PDB entry 6MMX | electron microscopy, 6.99 A resolution (low resolution: residue-level contacts below are approximate; hydrogen-bond / salt-bridge calls are withheld) | chains B and C of the 4 polymer chains in the assembly

[Chain B]
Protein: Glutamate receptor ionotropic, NMDA 2A
Organism: Rattus norvegicus
UniProt: Q00959 (NMDE1_RAT); numbering as in UniProt (aligned over 1-837)
Amino-acid sequence (837 residues; each row starts with the number of its first residue):
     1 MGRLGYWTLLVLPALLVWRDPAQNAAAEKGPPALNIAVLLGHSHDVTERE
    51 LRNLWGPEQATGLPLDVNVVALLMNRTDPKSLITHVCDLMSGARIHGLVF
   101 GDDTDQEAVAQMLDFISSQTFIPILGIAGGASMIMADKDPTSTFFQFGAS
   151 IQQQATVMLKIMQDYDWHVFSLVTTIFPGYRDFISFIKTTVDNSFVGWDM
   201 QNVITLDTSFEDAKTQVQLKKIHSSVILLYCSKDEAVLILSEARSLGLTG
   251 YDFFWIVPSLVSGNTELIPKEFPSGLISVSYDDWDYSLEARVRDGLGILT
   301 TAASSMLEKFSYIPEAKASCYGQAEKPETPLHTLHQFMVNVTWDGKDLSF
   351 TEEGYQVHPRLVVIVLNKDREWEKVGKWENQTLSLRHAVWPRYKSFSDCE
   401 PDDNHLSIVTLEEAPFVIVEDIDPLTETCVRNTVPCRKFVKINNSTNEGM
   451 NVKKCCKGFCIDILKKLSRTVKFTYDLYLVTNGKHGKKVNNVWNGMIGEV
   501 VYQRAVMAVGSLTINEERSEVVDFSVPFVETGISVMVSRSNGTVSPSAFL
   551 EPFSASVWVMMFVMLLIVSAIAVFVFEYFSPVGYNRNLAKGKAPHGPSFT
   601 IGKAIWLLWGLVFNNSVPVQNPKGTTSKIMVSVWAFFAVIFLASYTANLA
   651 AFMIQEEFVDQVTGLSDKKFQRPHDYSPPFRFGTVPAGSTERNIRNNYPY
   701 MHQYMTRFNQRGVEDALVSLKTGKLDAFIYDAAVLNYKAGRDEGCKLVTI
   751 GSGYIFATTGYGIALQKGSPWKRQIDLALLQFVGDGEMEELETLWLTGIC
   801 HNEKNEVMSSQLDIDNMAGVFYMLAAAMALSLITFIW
Unresolved in the structure: 1-33, 324-329, 541-543, 580-597, 803-808
Disulfides: C87-C320, C429-C455
Covalently attached groups: N-acetylglucosamine (NAG) linked to N75, N340, N380, N443, N444
Differences from the reference sequence: engineered mutation A128 (His in Q00959), A687 (Asn in Q00959); conflict T758 (Ser in Q00959)

[Chain C]
Protein: Glutamate receptor ionotropic, NMDA 1
Organism: Rattus norvegicus
UniProt: P35439 (NMDZ1_RAT), isoform P35439-5; numbering as in UniProt (aligned over 1-838)
Amino-acid sequence (838 residues; numbered 1 to 838; the number before each row is that of its first residue):
     1 MSTMHLLTFALLFSCSFARAACDPKIVNIGAVLSTRKHEQMFREAVNQAN
    51 KRHGSWKIQLNATSVTHKPNAIQMALSVCEDLISSQVYAILVSHPPTPND
   101 HFTPTPVSYTAGFYRIPVLGLTTRMSIYSDKSIHLSFLRTVPPYSHQSSV
   151 WFEMMRVYNWNHIILLVSDDHEGRAAQKRLETLLEERESKAEKVLQFDPG
   201 TKNVTALLMEARELEARVIILSASEDDAATVYRAAAMLNMTGSGYVWLVG
   251 EREISGNALRYAPDGIIGLQLINGKNESAHISDAVGVVAQAVHELLEKEN
   301 ITDPPRGCVGNTNIWKTGPLFKRVLMSSKYADGVTGRVEFNEDGDRKFAN
   351 YSIMNLQNRKLVQVGIYNGTHVIPNDRKIIWPGGETEKPRGYQMSTRLKI
   401 VTIHQEPFVYVKPTMSDGTCKEEFTVNGDPVKKVICTGPNDTSPGSPRHT
   451 VPQCCYGFCIDLLIKLARTMNFTYEVHLVADGKFGTQERVNNSNKKEWNG
   501 MMGELLSGQADMIVAPLTINNERAQYIEFSKPFKYQGLTILVKKEIPRST
   551 LDSFMQPFQSTLWLLVGLSVHVVAVMLYLLDRFSPFGRFKVNSEEEEEDA
   601 LTLSSAMWFSWGVLLNSGIGEGAPRSFSARILGMVWAGFAMIIVASYTAN
   651 LAAFLVLDRPEERITGINDPRLRNPSDKFIYATVKQSSVDIYFRRQVELS
   701 TMYRHMEKHNYESAAEAIQAVRDNKLHAFIWDSAVLEFEASQKCDLVTTG
   751 ELFFRSGFGIGMRKDSPWKQNVSLSILKSHENGFMEDLDKTWVRYQECDS
   801 RSNAPATLTFENMAGVFMLVAGGIVAGIFLIFIEIAYK
Unresolved in the structure: 1-24, 549-550, 586-600, 618-622, 798-806
Disulfides: C420-C454, C436-C455
Covalently attached groups: N-acetylglucosamine (NAG) linked to N61, N203, N239, N276, N300, N350, N368, N440, N471, N491, N771
Swiss-Prot annotation at these positions:
  - region: L603 to P624 (Pore-forming)
  - binding site (glycine): P516, T518, R523, S688, D732
  - glycosylation (N-linked (GlcNAc...) asparagine): N61, N203, N239, N276, N300, N350, N368, N440, N471, N491, N674, N771

[Chain B / chain C interface]
Residue-residue contacts - 70 pairs, chain B then chain C:
  N515(B) with L777(C)
  E516(B) with L777(C)
  S519(B) with L774(C); L777(C)
  P527(B) with P532(C)
  E530(B) with Y535(C); Q536(C); R755(C); S756(C)
  E551(B) with T807(C); L808(C)
  P552(B) with T807(C); L808(C); T809(C)
  F553(B) with F810(C)
  S554(B) with F810(C)
  S556(B) with F810(C)
  M560(B) with F817(C)
  I571(B) with I828(C)
  Y578(B) with I835(C); K838(C)
  N614(B) with N616(C); S617(C)
  K623(B) with W608(C)
  G624(B) with I831(C)
  T625(B) with W608(C); I831(C)
  T626(B) with I831(C)
  K628(B) with W608(C)
  S632(B) with L615(C)
  A635(B) with L615(C); S617(C)
  A643(B) with T648(C); L651(C)
  S644(B) with T807(C)
  T646(B) with T648(C)
  A647(B) with A652(C); L655(C)
  N648(B) with T807(C)
  A651(B) with V656(C)
  I654(B) with V656(C)
  N697(B) with E781(C)
  Y754(B) with E786(C); D789(C)
  I755(B) with E786(C)
  F756(B) with E786(C)
  T758(B) with Y535(C)
  T759(B) with Y535(C)
  G760(B) with Y535(C)
  K767(B) with Q770(C)
  R773(B) with A524(C); Q525(C); Y526(C); E528(C); K764(C)
  L777(B) with N521(C); A524(C); Q525(C)
  L780(B) with I519(C); N520(C); N521(C); A524(C)
  Q781(B) with N521(C)
  V783(B) with Y692(C)
  G784(B) with Y692(C); R695(C)
  D785(B) with Y692(C); Q696(C)
  G786(B) with Y692(C); Q696(C)
Also at the interface, not in a pair above, chain B (56 interface residues in all): I514, F524, V529, L611, P622, V631, V633, F636, F637, A650, N696, A757
Also at the interface, not in a pair above, chain C (49 interface residues in all): I527, F529, K531, M555, W563, F754, H780, V820, I824

[Overview]
The interface between chain B and chain C involves 56 residues on one side and 49 on the other. Covalently
linked N-acetylglucosamine: at N75(B), N340(B), N380(B), N443(B) and N444(B). Covalently linked
N-acetylglucosamine: at N61(C), N203(C), N239(C), N276(C), N300(C) and N350(C) and 5 more.
Chain B is Glutamate receptor ionotropic, NMDA 2A and chain C is Glutamate receptor ionotropic, NMDA 1, both
from Rattus norvegicus; the structure, Triheteromeric NMDA receptor GluN1/GluN2A/GluN2A* in the 'Extended'
conformation, in complex with glycine and glutamate, in the ..., was determined by electron microscopy,
deposited together with 6MM9, 6MMA, 6MMB, 6MMG, 6MMH, 6MMI and 12 further entries.
